Entry 4X1M (X-ray diffraction, 2.17 A resolution); this record covers chain A.

# Chain A
Molecule: Profilin-1
Organism: Homo sapiens
UniProtKB: P07737 (PROF1_HUMAN); numbering as in UniProt (aligned over 1-140)
Amino-acid sequence (140 residues; numbered 1 to 140; the number before each row is that of its first residue):
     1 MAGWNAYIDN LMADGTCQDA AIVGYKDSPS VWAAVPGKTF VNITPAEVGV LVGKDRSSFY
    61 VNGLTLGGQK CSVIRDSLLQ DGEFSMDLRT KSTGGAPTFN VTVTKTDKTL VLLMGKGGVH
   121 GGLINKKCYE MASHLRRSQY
Unresolved in the structure: 1-2, 59-62, 81-82, 93-95, 140
Construct notes: engineered mutation G117 (Glu in P07737)
Swiss-Prot annotation at these positions:
  - modified residue: A2 (N-acetylalanine), S28 (Phosphoserine), S57 (Phosphoserine), S85 (Phosphoserine), K105 (N6-acetyllysine), K108 (N6-acetyllysine), Y129 (Phosphotyrosine), S138 (Phosphoserine)
  - cross-link: K54 (Glycyl lysine isopeptide (Lys-Gly) (interchain with G-Cter in SUMO2))
  - natural variant: C71 (C71G: In ALS18), M114 (M114T: In ALS18), G117 (E117G: In ALS18; uncertain significance; this construct carries the variant), G118 (G118V: In ALS18)
Reported in the primary citation:
  - disease-associated variants - C71G, M114T, G118V: decreased stability
  - mutagenesis - H120E: decreased binding to actin

# Summary
The paper reports that C71G, M114T and G118V reduce stability; H120E reduces binding to actin.
Chain A is Profilin-1 (Homo sapiens); the structure, Structural basis for mutation-induced destabilization of
Profilin 1 in ALS, was determined by X-ray diffraction together with 4X1L and 4X25 from the same study.
